Entry 2H3C (solution NMR); this record covers chains A and B of the 4 polymer chains in the assembly.

== Chain A ==
Protein: CcdA
Source organism: Escherichia coli
UniProt: Q9S0Z5 (Q9S0Z5_ECOLI); numbering as in UniProt (aligned over 1-72)
Amino-acid sequence (72 residues; each row starts with the number of its first residue):
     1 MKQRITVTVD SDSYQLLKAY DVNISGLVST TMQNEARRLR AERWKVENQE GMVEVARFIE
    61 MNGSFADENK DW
Sequence notes: engineered mutation Lys70 (Arg in Q9S0Z5)

== Chain B ==
Protein: CcdA
Source organism: Escherichia coli
UniProt: Q9S0Z5 (Q9S0Z5_ECOLI); residues 101-172 here correspond to UniProt positions 1-72 (UniProt number = residue number - 100)
Amino-acid sequence (72 residues; row label = number of the first residue in the row):
   101 MKQRITVTVD SDSYQLLKAY DVNISGLVST TMQNEARRLR AERWKVENQE GMVEVARFIE
   161 MNGSFADENK DW
Sequence notes: engineered mutation Lys170 (Arg70 in Q9S0Z5)

== How chain A and chain B interact ==
Pairs across the interface (130; chain A residue first):
  Met1(A) with Asp110(B)
  Lys2(A) with Thr108(B); Val109(B); Asp110(B); Ser111(B)
  Gln3(A) with Val107(B); Thr108(B); Val109(B); Asp110(B); Tyr114(B); Lys118(B)
  Arg4(A) with Thr106(B); Thr108(B)
  Ile5(A) with Ile105(B); Thr106(B); Val107(B); Val109(B); Tyr114(B); Ile124(B)
  Thr6(A) with Arg104(B); Ile105(B); Thr106(B)
  Val7(A) with Gln103(B); Arg104(B); Ile105(B); Ile124(B); Ser125(B); Val128(B)
  Thr8(A) with Lys102(B); Gln103(B); Arg104(B)
  Val9(A) with Lys102(B); Gln103(B); Ile105(B)
  Asp10(A) with Met101(B); Gln103(B)
  Asp12(A) with Ser129(B)
  Ser13(A) with Ser129(B); Met132(B); Gln133(B)
  Tyr14(A) with Gln103(B); Ile105(B); Val128(B); Met132(B)
  Leu16(A) with Ala136(B)
  Leu17(A) with Met132(B); Glu135(B); Ala136(B)
  Lys18(A) with Gln103(B)
  Tyr20(A) with Leu139(B)
  Ile24(A) with Ile105(B); Met132(B)
  Ser25(A) with Val107(B); Asp112(B)
  Leu27(A) with Thr131(B); Glu135(B)
  Val28(A) with Val107(B); Ile124(B); Val128(B)
  Ser29(A) with Val107(B); Val109(B); Asp112(B); Ser113(B)
  Thr31(A) with Leu117(B); Leu127(B); Thr131(B)
  Met32(A) with Ser113(B); Tyr114(B); Leu117(B); Asn123(B); Ile124(B); Leu127(B)
  Gln33(A) with Ser113(B)
  Glu35(A) with Leu117(B); Tyr120(B)
  Ala36(A) with Leu116(B); Leu117(B)
  Leu39(A) with Tyr120(B)
  Arg40(A) with Asp167(B)
  Glu42(A) with Leu127(B); Thr130(B); Gly151(B)
  Arg43(A) with Gln149(B); Glu150(B); Gly151(B)
  Trp44(A) with Thr130(B); Gly151(B); Met152(B); Val153(B); Trp172(B)
  Lys45(A) with Arg138(B)
  Val46(A) with Val153(B)
  Asn48(A) with Arg138(B)
  Gln49(A) with Arg137(B)
  Glu50(A) with Arg137(B)
  Met52(A) with Arg140(B)
  Glu54(A) with Arg140(B)
  Ile59(A) with Val146(B); Glu147(B); Asn148(B)
  Glu60(A) with Val146(B); Glu147(B); Asn148(B); Gln149(B)
  Met61(A) with Glu147(B); Gln149(B)
  Asn62(A) with Lys145(B); Glu147(B)
  Ser64(A) with Arg143(B)
  Phe65(A) with Arg143(B)
  Ala66(A) with Ala141(B)
  Asp67(A) with Leu139(B); Arg140(B); Ala141(B)
  Glu68(A) with Glu135(B); Arg138(B); Arg140(B); Glu142(B); Arg143(B); Lys145(B)
  Asn69(A) with Asn134(B); Glu135(B); Arg138(B)
  Lys70(A) with Arg138(B); Arg140(B); Glu142(B)
  Asp71(A) with Arg138(B)
  Trp72(A) with Arg138(B); Leu139(B); Arg140(B)
Other interface residues (no listed pair), chain A (53 interface residues in all): Phe58
Other interface residues (no listed pair), chain B (52 interface residues in all): Gln115, Val122, Asn162

== Overview ==
53 residues of chain A face 52 of chain B across their interface.
Both chains are CcdA (Escherichia coli). Entry 2H3C (Structural basis for nucleic acid and toxin recognition
of the bacterial antitoxin CcdA) was determined by solution NMR (same publication as 2H3A).
